PDB entry 7OKO | electron microscopy, 3.40 A resolution | chains AA and AB of the 65 polymer chains in the assembly

== Chain AA (and AB) ==
Name: Type IV conjugative transfer system lipoprotein TraV
Source organism: Salmonella enterica
Notes: chain AB of this document is another copy of the same molecule, construct and numbering; everything in this record applies to it too
Reference sequence: A0A753A8N9 (A0A753A8N9_SALER); residue numbers follow UniProt; this construct covers 1-204
Chain sequence (204 residues; row label = number of the first residue in the row):
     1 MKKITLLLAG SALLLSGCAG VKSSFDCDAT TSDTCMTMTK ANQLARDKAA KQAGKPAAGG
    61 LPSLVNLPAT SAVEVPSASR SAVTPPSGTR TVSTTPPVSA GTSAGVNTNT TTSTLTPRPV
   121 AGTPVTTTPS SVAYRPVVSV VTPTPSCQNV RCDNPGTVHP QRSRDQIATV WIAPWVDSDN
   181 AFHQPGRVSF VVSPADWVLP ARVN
Not modelled in the structure: 1-157, 204 (chain AB: 1-68, 81-156)
Reported in the primary citation:
  - post-translational modification sites: Cys18 (citing earlier work)

== How chain AA and chain AB interact ==
Contacting residue pairs - 15 pairs, chain AA then chain AB:
  Ala181(AA) - Val188(AB)  hydrophobic
  Ala181(AA) - Ser189(AB)
  Phe182(AA) - Arg187(AB)
  Phe182(AA) - Val188(AB)
  Phe182(AA) - Ser189(AB)  hydrogen bond (backbone-backbone)
  His183(AA) - Val188(AB)
  Gln184(AA) - Arg187(AB)
  Pro185(AA) - Gly186(AB)
  Gly186(AA) - Gln184(AB)
  Arg187(AA) - His183(AB)
  Arg187(AA) - Gln184(AB)  hydrogen bond (backbone-backbone)
  Val188(AA) - Phe182(AB)
  Val188(AA) - His183(AB)
  Ser189(AA) - Ala181(AB)
  Ser189(AA) - Phe182(AB)  hydrogen bond (backbone-backbone)
Interface residues without a listed pair, chain AA (11 interface residues in all): Asn180, Phe190
Interface residues without a listed pair, chain AB (12 interface residues in all): Asn180, Pro185, Phe190, Val191

== Overview ==
The interface between chain AA and chain AB involves 11 residues on one side and 12 on the other, with 3
hydrogen bonds. Main-chain hydrogen bonds include Phe182(AA)-Ser189(AB) and Arg187(AA)-Gln184(AB). From the
paper: a modification site at Cys18(AA).
Both chains are Type IV conjugative transfer system lipoprotein TraV (Salmonella enterica). Entry 7OKO
(Structure of the outer-membrane core complex (outer ring) from a conjugative type IV secretion system) was
determined by electron microscopy, deposited together with 7OKN.
